Entry 6XTQ (X-ray diffraction, 1.40 A resolution); this record covers chains A and C.

== Chain A ==
Protein: Formylglycine-generating enzyme
Organism: Thermomonospora curvata (strain ATCC 19995 / DSM 43183 / JCM 3096 / NBRC 15933 / NCIMB 10081 / Henssen B9)
Notes: EC 1.8.3.7
UniProtKB: D1A7C3 (FGE_THECD); residue numbers follow UniProt; this construct covers 1-302
Chain sequence (303 residues; row label = number of the first residue in the row; numbering starts at 0):
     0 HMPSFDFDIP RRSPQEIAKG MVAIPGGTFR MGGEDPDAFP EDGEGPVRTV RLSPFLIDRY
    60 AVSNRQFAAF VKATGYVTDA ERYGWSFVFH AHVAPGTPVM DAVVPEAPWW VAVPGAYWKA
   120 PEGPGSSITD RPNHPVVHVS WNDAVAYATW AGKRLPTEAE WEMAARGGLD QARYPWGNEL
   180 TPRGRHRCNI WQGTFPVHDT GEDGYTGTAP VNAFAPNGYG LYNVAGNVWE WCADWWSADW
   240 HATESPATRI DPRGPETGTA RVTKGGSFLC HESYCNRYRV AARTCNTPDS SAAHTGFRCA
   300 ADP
Unresolved in the structure: 0
Construct notes: expression tag (0)
Metal / ion sites: Mg2+ near P94 (its only coordinating residue here); Ca2+ site 1: N188, I189, D202, Y204; Ca2+ site 2: V223, G225, V227, G265; Cu+: C269, C274 (shared with C7(C) of chain C)
Small-molecule neighbours:
  - oxygen molecule (OXY): W228, S266, L268, C269, H293
  - isatoic anhydride (SOA): F38, S272, Y273
Curated features (UniProtKB/Swiss-Prot):
  - binding site (Ca(2+)): N188, I189, D202, Y204, N222, V223, G225, V227
  - binding site (Cu(+)): C269, C274
  - mutagenesis: C187 (C187A: In 4C; increased formylglycine-generating enzyme activity; when associated with A-231; A-284 and A-298), C231 (C231A: In 4C; increased formylglycine-generating enzyme activity; when associated with A-187; A-284 and A-298), C269 (C269S: Abolished formylglycine-generating enzyme activity and ability to bind Cu(+)), C274 (C274S: Abolished formylglycine-generating enzyme activity and ability to bind Cu(+)), C284 (C284A: In 4C; increased formylglycine-generating enzyme activity; when associated with A-187; A-231 and A-298), C298 (C298A: In 4C; increased formylglycine-generating enzyme activity; when associated with A-187; A-231 and A-284)

== Chain C ==
Protein: Abz-ala-thr-thr-pro-leu-cys-gly-pro-ser-arg-ala-ser-ile-leu-ser-gly
Chain sequence (14 residues; each row starts with the number of its first residue):
     2 ATTPLCGPSR ASIL
Covalently attached groups: isatoic anhydride (SOA) linked to A2
Metal / ion sites: Cu+: C7 (shared with C269(A), C274(A) of chain A)

== Interface between chain A and chain C ==
Residue-residue contacts - 41 pairs, chain A then chain C:
  F38(A) - P5(C)  hydrophobic
  E40(A) - T4(C)  hydrogen bond
  D41(A) - T4(C)
  D78(A) - R11(C)
  A79(A) - R11(C)
  Y82(A) - R11(C)
  W84(A) - R11(C)  hydrogen bond (backbone-side chain)
  W84(A) - I14(C)  hydrophobic
  F86(A) - P9(C)
  F86(A) - S10(C)
  F86(A) - R11(C)
  F86(A) - S13(C)
  A101(A) - I14(C)  hydrophobic
  V102(A) - S13(C)
  V102(A) - I14(C)
  V103(A) - S13(C)
  P104(A) - S13(C)
  E105(A) - T3(C)  hydrogen bond
  E105(A) - T4(C)
  A106(A) - L6(C)  hydrophobic
  W109(A) - P9(C)
  A111(A) - I14(C)  hydrophobic
  W228(A) - C7(C)  hydrophobic
  Y273(A) - P5(C)
  Y273(A) - L6(C)  hydrogen bond (side chain-backbone)
  C274(A) - C7(C)  hydrophobic
  R276(A) - T4(C)
  R276(A) - P5(C)  hydrogen bond (side chain-backbone)
  R276(A) - C7(C)  hydrogen bond
  N285(A) - G8(C)
  N285(A) - P9(C)  hydrogen bond (side chain-backbone)
  N285(A) - S10(C)
  T286(A) - S10(C)
  D288(A) - R11(C)  hydrogen bond (backbone-side chain)
  S289(A) - P9(C)
  S289(A) - S10(C)
  S289(A) - R11(C)  hydrogen bond (side chain-backbone)
  S290(A) - R11(C)  hydrogen bond
  A291(A) - P9(C)  hydrophobic
  H293(A) - C7(C)  hydrogen bond (side chain-backbone)
  H293(A) - P9(C)
Other interface residues (no listed pair), chain A (31 interface residues in all): W108, C269, T283, C284

== In short ==
Chain A and chain C form an interface of 31 and 11 residues respectively, with 11 hydrogen bonds. Polar
contacts include E40(A)-T4(C), W84(A)-R11(C) and E105(A)-T3(C). Bound to chain A: oxygen molecule and isatoic
anhydride. Isatoic anhydride is covalently linked to A2(C).
Chain A is Formylglycine-generating enzyme (Thermomonospora curvata (strain ATCC 19995 / DSM 43183 / JCM 3096
/ NBRC 15933 / NCIMB 10081 / Henssen B9)) and chain C is
Abz-ala-thr-thr-pro-leu-cys-gly-pro-ser-arg-ala-ser-ile-leu-ser-gly; the structure, Crystal structure reveals
non-coordinative binding of O2 to the copper center of the formylglycine-generating enzyme - ..., was
determined by X-ray diffraction, deposited together with 6XTL, 6XTM, 6XTN, 6XTO, 6XTP, 6XTR and 6XTS.
